PDB entry 3X1V | X-ray diffraction, 2.92 A resolution | chains I and D of the 10 polymer chains in the assembly

== Chain I ==
Molecule: 146-nt DNA strand
Sequence (146 nucleotides; each row starts with the number of its first residue):
     1 ATCAATATCC ACCTGCAGAT TCTACCAAAA GTGTATTTGG AAACTGCTCC ATCAAAAGGC
    61 ATGTTCAGCT GAATTCAGCT GAACATGCCT TTTGATGGAG CAGTTTCCAA ATACACTTTT
   121 GGTAGAATCT GCAGGTGGAT ATTGAT
Ion coordination: Mn2+ site 1 near DA56 (its only coordinating residue here); Mn2+ site 2 near DG68 (its only coordinating residue here); Mn2+ site 3 near DG78 (its only coordinating residue here); Mn2+ site 4 near DC84 (its only coordinating residue here); Mn2+ site 5 near DG121 (its only coordinating residue here); Mn2+ site 6 near DT146 (its only coordinating residue here)

== Chain D ==
Protein: Histone H2B type 1-A
Source organism: Mus musculus
UniProt: P70696 (H2B1A_MOUSE); residues 0-125 here correspond to UniProt positions 2-127 (UniProt number = residue number + 2)
Sequence (126 residues; each row starts with the number of its first residue; numbering starts at 0):
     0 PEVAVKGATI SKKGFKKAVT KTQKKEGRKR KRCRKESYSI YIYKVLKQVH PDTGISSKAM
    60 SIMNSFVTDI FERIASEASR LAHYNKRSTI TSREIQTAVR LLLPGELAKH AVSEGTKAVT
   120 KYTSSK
Unresolved in the structure: 0-26
Ion coordination: Mn2+ near Val48 (its only coordinating residue here)
UniProt features mapped onto this chain:
  - modified residue: Pro0 (N-acetylproline), Lys5 (N6-acetyllysine), Lys11 (N6-acetyllysine), Lys12 (N6-acetyllysine), Lys15 (N6-acetyllysine), Lys16 (N6-acetyllysine), Lys20 (N6-acetyllysine), Lys23 (N6-acetyllysine), Lys34 (N6-crotonyllysine), Ser36 (Phosphoserine), Lys43 (N6-lactoyllysine), Lys46 (N6-methyllysine), Lys57 (N6,N6-dimethyllysine), Arg79 (Dimethylated arginine), Lys85 (N6,N6,N6-trimethyllysine), Arg86 (Omega-N-methylarginine), Arg92 (Omega-N-methylarginine), Lys108 (N6-lactoyllysine), Thr115 (Phosphothreonine), Lys116 (N6-lactoyllysine) and 1 more in UniProt
  - cross-link (Glycyl lysine isopeptide (Lys-Gly)): Lys5 (interchain with G-Cter in SUMO2), Lys20 (interchain with G-Cter in SUMO2), Lys34 (interchain with G-Cter in ubiquitin), Lys120 (interchain with G-Cter in ubiquitin)

== How chain I and chain D interact ==
Residue-residue contacts (19):
  DA19(I) - Ile54(D)  sugar contact
  DA19(I) - Ser55(D)  phosphate contact
  DA19(I) - Ser56(D)  hydrogen bond to the phosphate
  DT20(I) - Tyr42(D)  hydrogen bond to the phosphate
  DT20(I) - Gly53(D)  phosphate contact
  DT20(I) - Ile54(D)  hydrogen bond to the phosphate
  DT21(I) - Tyr42(D)  phosphate contact
  DA27(I) - Arg33(D)  phosphate contact
  DA28(I) - Arg33(D)  salt bridge to the phosphate
  DA28(I) - Glu35(D)  phosphate contact
  DT38(I) - Ser87(D)  hydrogen bond to the phosphate
  DG39(I) - Arg86(D)  phosphate contact
  DG39(I) - Ser87(D)  hydrogen bond to the phosphate
  DG39(I) - Thr88(D)  hydrogen bond to the phosphate
  DG40(I) - Arg86(D)  salt bridge to the phosphate
  DG103(I) - Lys30(D)  hydrogen bond to the base
  DG103(I) - Arg31(D)  sugar contact
  DG103(I) - Cys32(D)  hydrogen bond to the phosphate
  DT104(I) - Arg31(D)  phosphate contact
Also at the interface, not in a pair above, chain I (11 interface residues in all): DA102

== Overview ==
Chain I and chain D form an interface of 11 and 13 residues respectively, with 8 hydrogen bonds and 2 salt
bridges. Among the polar pairs are DG103(I)-Lys30(D), DA19(I)-Ser56(D) and DT20(I)-Tyr42(D).
Chain I is a 146-nt DNA strand and chain D is Histone H2B type 1-A (Mus musculus); the structure, Crystal
structure of nucleosome core particle in the presence of histone variant involved in reprogramming, was
determined by X-ray diffraction together with 3X1S, 3X1T and 3X1U from the same study.
